PDB entry 1OS3 | X-ray diffraction, 1.95 A resolution | chains B and D of the 4 polymer chains in the assembly

Chain B (and D):
Molecule: Insulin
From: Homo sapiens
Notes: fragment: B-chain; chain D of this document is another copy of the same molecule, construct and numbering; everything in this record applies to it too
UniProt: P01308 (INS_HUMAN); residues 1-30 here correspond to UniProt positions 25-54 (UniProt number = residue number + 24)
Sequence (30 residues; each row starts with the number of its first residue):
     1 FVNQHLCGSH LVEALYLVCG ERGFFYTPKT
Disordered / not traced: 30 (chain D: 29-30)
Bound ions: Zn2+: His10 (together with chloride ion)

Interface between chain B and chain D:
Pairs across the interface (25):
  Gly8(B) - Tyr16(D)
  Ser9(B) - Glu13(D)
  Ser9(B) - Tyr16(D)
  Val12(B) - Val12(D)  hydrophobic
  Val12(B) - Tyr16(D)  hydrophobic
  Val12(B) - Phe24(D)  hydrophobic
  Tyr16(B) - Gly8(D)
  Tyr16(B) - Ser9(D)
  Tyr16(B) - Val12(D)  hydrophobic
  Tyr16(B) - Tyr26(D)  hydrophobic
  Glu21(B) - Pro28(D)
  Gly23(B) - Tyr26(D)
  Gly23(B) - Pro28(D)
  Phe24(B) - Val12(D)  hydrophobic
  Phe24(B) - Phe24(D)  hydrophobic
  Phe24(B) - Phe25(D)
  Phe24(B) - Tyr26(D)  hydrogen bond (backbone-backbone)
  Phe25(B) - Phe24(D)
  Phe25(B) - Phe25(D)  hydrophobic
  Tyr26(B) - Tyr16(D)
  Tyr26(B) - Gly20(D)
  Tyr26(B) - Gly23(D)
  Tyr26(B) - Phe24(D)  hydrogen bond (backbone-backbone)
  Pro28(B) - Glu21(D)
  Pro28(B) - Gly23(D)
Also at the interface, not in a pair above, chain B (12 interface residues in all): Glu13, Gly20
Also at the interface, not in a pair above, chain D (13 interface residues in all): Thr27

In short:
Chain B and chain D form an interface of 12 and 13 residues respectively, with 2 hydrogen bonds. The
hydrogen-bonded pair Phe24(B)-Tyr26(D) is a backbone contact.
Chain B and chain D are both Insulin (Homo sapiens); the structure, Dehydrated T6 human insulin at 100 K, was
determined by X-ray diffraction, deposited together with 1OS4.
